7HPB - chains A and B; structure by X-ray diffraction, 2.16 A resolution.

[Chain A]
Molecule: Serine protease subunit NS2B
Organism: Zika virus
UniProtKB: Q32ZE1 (POLG_ZIKV); residues 46-89 here correspond to UniProt positions 1414-1457 (UniProt number = residue number + 1368)
Sequence (46 residues; each row starts with the number of its first residue):
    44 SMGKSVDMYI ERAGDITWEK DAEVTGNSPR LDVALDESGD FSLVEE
Not modelled in the structure: 44-49, 89
Differences from the reference sequence: expression tag (44-45)

[Chain B]
Molecule: Serine protease NS3
Organism: Zika virus
Notes: EC 3.4.21.91, 3.6.1.15, 3.6.4.13
UniProtKB: Q32ZE1 (POLG_ZIKV); residues 11-177 here correspond to UniProt positions 1509-1675 (UniProt number = residue number + 1498)
Sequence (168 residues; numbered 10 to 177; the number before each row is that of its first residue):
    10 MKEVKKGETT DGVYRVMTRR LLGSTQVGVG VMQEGVFHTM WHVTKGAALR SGEGRLDPYW
    70 GDVKQDLVSY CGPWKLDAAW DGLSEVQLLA VPPGERAKNI QTLPGIFKTK DGDIGAVALD
   130 YPAGTSGSPI LDKCGRVIGL YGNGVVIKNG SYVSAITQGK REEETPVE
Not modelled in the structure: 10-15, 172-177
Differences from the reference sequence: initiating methionine (10); conflict Lys107 (Arg1605 in Q32ZE1)
Residues lining bound ligands: A1BGR (N-{3-chloro-5-[(1-hydroxy-2-methylpropan-2-yl)carbamoyl]phenyl}-2-methyl-3-oxo-2,3-dihydro-1,2-oxazole-5-carboxamide): His51, Lys54, Asp129, Tyr130, Pro131, Ala132, Thr134, Ser135, Tyr150, Gly151, Asn152, Gly153, Val155, Gly159, Tyr161
Swiss-Prot annotation at these positions:
  - active site (Charge relay system): His51, Asp75, Ser135

[Interface between chain A and chain B]
Contacting residue pairs (96; chain A residue first):
  Asp50(A) with Thr27(B); Arg28(B)
  Met51(A) with Met26(B); Val36(B), hydrophobic; Val52(B); Thr53(B); Leu58(B); Arg59(B), hydrogen bond (backbone-backbone)
  Tyr52(A) with Arg24(B); Val25(B); Met26(B), hydrogen bond (backbone-backbone); Arg28(B); Ser33(B), hydrogen bond; Arg59(B)
  Ile53(A) with Tyr23(B), hydrophobic; Arg24(B); Met41(B), hydrophobic; Phe46(B), hydrophobic; Arg59(B), hydrogen bond (backbone-backbone); Ser60(B); Leu65(B), hydrophobic
  Glu54(A) with Tyr23(B); Arg24(B), hydrogen bond (backbone-backbone)
  Arg55(A) with Glu17(B); Thr19(B); Asp20(B), hydrogen bond (side chain-backbone); Gly21(B); Val22(B); Tyr23(B)
  Ala56(A) with Val22(B), hydrogen bond (backbone-backbone); Tyr23(B); Val100(B), hydrophobic; Ala106(B)
  Gly57(A) with Gly21(B); Val22(B), hydrogen bond (backbone-backbone)
  Asp58(A) with Leu98(B)
  Ile59(A) with Gly21(B); Val22(B); Val40(B), hydrophobic; Leu98(B), hydrophobic; Leu140(B), hydrophobic; Gly144(B); Val146(B), hydrophobic
  Thr60(A) with Asn108(B), hydrogen bond (backbone-side chain); Leu140(B)
  Trp61(A) with Glu94(B); Val95(B); Gln96(B); Gln110(B); Leu140(B); Asp141(B); Lys142(B)
  Glu62(A) with Gln96(B), hydrogen bond (backbone-side chain); Asn108(B)
  Ala65(A) with Gln96(B); Asn108(B)
  Glu66(A) with Ile109(B); Gln110(B), hydrogen bond (backbone-backbone)
  Val67(A) with Glu94(B); Gln110(B)
  Thr68(A) with Ile109(B); Gln110(B), hydrogen bond (backbone-backbone); Thr111(B), hydrogen bond (backbone-side chain); Leu128(B)
  Gly69(A) with Thr111(B); Ala127(B)
  Asn70(A) with Leu112(B); Ala127(B)
  Ser71(A) with Leu112(B), hydrogen bond (side chain-backbone); Pro113(B); Gly114(B)
  Pro72(A) with Gly114(B); Ile115(B), hydrogen bond (backbone-backbone); Ala127(B)
  Arg73(A) with Ile115(B)
  Leu74(A) with Ile115(B), hydrogen bond (backbone-backbone); Phe116(B); Lys117(B), hydrogen bond (backbone-backbone)
  Asp75(A) with Lys117(B), salt bridge
  Val76(A) with Phe116(B), hydrophobic; Lys117(B), hydrogen bond (backbone-backbone); Thr118(B)
  Leu78(A) with Lys73(B)
  Asp79(A) with Lys73(B)
  Ser81(A) with Val72(B)
  Gly82(A) with Val72(B); Lys73(B); Asn152(B), hydrogen bond (backbone-side chain)
  Phe84(A) with Phe116(B), hydrophobic; Asn152(B); Gly153(B); Val154(B); Ala164(B), hydrophobic
  Ser85(A) with Val154(B)
  Leu86(A) with Ile156(B), hydrophobic; Lys157(B)
Other interface residues (no listed pair), chain A (33 interface residues in all): Glu80
Other interface residues (no listed pair), chain B (57 interface residues in all): Ala57, Ile123, Val162

[In short]
The interface between chain A and chain B involves 33 residues on one side and 57 on the other, with 19
hydrogen bonds and 1 salt bridge. Polar contacts include Asp75(A)-Lys117(B), Tyr52(A)-Ser33(B) and
Arg55(A)-Asp20(B). Ligands of chain B: compound A1BGR.
Here chain A is Serine protease subunit NS2B and chain B is Serine protease NS3, both from Zika virus. Entry
7HPB (PanDDA analysis group deposition -- Crystal Structure of ZIKV NS2B-NS3 protease in complex with
ASAP-0015080-001) was determined by X-ray diffraction.
